PDB entry 4A3J | X-ray diffraction, 3.70 A resolution | chains A and F of the 15 polymer chains in the assembly

Chain A:
Name: DNA-directed RNA polymerase II subunit RPB1
From: Saccharomyces cerevisiae
Notes: EC 2.7.7.6
Reference sequence: P04050 (RPB1_YEAST); residues 1-1732 here = UniProt positions 1-1732
Sequence (1732 residues; row label = number of the first residue in the row):
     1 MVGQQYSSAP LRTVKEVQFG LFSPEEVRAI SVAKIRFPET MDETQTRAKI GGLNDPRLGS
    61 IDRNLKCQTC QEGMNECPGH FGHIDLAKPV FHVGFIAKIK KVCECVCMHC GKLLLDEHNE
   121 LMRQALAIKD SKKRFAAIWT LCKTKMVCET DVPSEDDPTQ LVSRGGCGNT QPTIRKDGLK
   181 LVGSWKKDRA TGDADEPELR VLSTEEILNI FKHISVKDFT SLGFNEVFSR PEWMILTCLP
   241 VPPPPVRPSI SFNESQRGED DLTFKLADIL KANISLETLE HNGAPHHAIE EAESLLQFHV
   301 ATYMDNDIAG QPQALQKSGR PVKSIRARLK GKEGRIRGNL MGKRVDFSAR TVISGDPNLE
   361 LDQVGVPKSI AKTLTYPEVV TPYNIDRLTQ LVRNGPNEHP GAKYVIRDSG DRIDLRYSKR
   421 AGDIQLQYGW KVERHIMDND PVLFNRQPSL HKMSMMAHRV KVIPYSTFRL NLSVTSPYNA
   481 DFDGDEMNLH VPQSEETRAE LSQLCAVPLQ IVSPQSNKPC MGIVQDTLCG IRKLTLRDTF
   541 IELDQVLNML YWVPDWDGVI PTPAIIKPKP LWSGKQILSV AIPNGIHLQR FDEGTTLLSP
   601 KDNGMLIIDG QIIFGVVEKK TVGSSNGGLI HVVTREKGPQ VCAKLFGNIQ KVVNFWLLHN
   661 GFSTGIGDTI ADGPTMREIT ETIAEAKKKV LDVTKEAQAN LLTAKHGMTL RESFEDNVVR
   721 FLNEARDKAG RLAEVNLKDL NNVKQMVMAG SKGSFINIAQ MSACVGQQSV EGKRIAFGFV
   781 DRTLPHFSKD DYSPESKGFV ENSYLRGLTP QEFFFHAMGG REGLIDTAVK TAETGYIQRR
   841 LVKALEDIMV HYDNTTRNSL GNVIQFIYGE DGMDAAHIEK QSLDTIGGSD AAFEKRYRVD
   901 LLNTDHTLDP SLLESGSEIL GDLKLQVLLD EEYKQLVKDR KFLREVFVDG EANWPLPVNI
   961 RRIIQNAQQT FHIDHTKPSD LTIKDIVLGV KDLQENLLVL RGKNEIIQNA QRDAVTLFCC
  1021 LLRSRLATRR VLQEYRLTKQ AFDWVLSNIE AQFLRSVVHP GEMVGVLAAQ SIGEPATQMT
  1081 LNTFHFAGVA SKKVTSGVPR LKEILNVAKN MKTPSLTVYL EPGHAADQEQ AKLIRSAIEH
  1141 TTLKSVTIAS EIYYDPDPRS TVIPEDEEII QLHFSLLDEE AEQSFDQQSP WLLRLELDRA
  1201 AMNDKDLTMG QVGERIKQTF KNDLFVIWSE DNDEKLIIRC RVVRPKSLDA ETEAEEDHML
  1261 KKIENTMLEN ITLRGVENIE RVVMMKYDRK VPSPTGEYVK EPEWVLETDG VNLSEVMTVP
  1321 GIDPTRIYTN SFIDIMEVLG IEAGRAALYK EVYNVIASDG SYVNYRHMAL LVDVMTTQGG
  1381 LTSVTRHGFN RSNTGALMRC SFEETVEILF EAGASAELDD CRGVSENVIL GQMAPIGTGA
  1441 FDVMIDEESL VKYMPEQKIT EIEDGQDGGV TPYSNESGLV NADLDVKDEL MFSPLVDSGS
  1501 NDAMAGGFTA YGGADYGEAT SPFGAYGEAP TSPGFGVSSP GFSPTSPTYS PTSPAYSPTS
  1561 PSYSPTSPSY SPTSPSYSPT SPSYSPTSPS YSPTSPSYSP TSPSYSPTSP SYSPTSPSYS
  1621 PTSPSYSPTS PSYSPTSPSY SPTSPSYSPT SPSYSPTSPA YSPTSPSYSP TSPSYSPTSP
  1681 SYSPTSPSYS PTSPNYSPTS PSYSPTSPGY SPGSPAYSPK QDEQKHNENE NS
Disordered / not traced: 1-2, 1084-1091, 1177-1186, 1244-1253, 1456-1732
Ion coordination: Zn2+ site 1: Cys67, Cys70, Cys77, His80; Zn2+ site 2: Cys107, Cys110, Cys148, Cys167; Mg2+: Asp481, Asp483, Asp485 (shared with 1 residue of chain P)
Residues lining bound ligands: phosphomethylphosphonic acid guanylate ester (G2P): Arg446, Pro448, Asn479, Asp481, Asp483, Lys752, Leu1081
Curated features (UniProtKB/Swiss-Prot):
  - region: Pro248 to Asp260 (Lid loop), Asn306 to Lys323 (Rudder loop), Pro810 to Glu822 (Bridging helix)
  - binding site (Zn(2+)): Cys67, Cys70, Cys77, His80, Cys107, Cys110, Cys148, Cys167
  - binding site (Mg(2+)): Asp481, Asp483, Asp485
  - modified residue: Thr1471 (Phosphothreonine)
  - cross-link (Glycyl lysine isopeptide (Lys-Gly)): Lys695 (interchain with G-Cter in ubiquitin), Lys1246 (interchain with G-Cter in ubiquitin), Lys1350 (interchain with G-Cter in ubiquitin)
  - natural variant: Ser1653 to Pro1659 (deletion: In strain: A364A)
  - mutagenesis: Lys1246 (K1246R: Impairs ubiquitination during transcription stress)
Reported in the primary citation:
  - mutagenesis - Q1078N, Q1078S: abolished growth (citing earlier work)

Chain F:
Name: DNA-directed RNA polymerases I, II, and III subunit rpabc 2
From: Saccharomyces cerevisiae
Reference sequence: P20435 (RPAB2_YEAST); residues 1-155 here = UniProt positions 1-155
Sequence (155 residues; each row starts with the number of its first residue):
     1 MSDYEEAFND GNENFEDFDV EHFSDEETYE EKPQFKDGET TDANGKTIVT GGNGPEDFQQ
    61 HEQIRRKTLK EKAIPKDQRA TTPYMTKYER ARILGTRALQ ISMNAPVFVD LEGETDPLRI
   121 AMKELAEKKI PLVIRRYLPD GSFEDWSVEE LIVDL
Disordered / not traced: 1-71
Curated features (UniProtKB/Swiss-Prot):
  - region: Leu111 to Leu132 (Leucine-zipper)
  - modified residue: Ser24 (Phosphoserine)

How chain A and chain F interact:
Residue-residue contacts (84):
  Val379(A) - Ser102(F)
  Val380(A) - Asn104(F)
  Thr381(A) - Ser102(F)
  Thr381(A) - Asn104(F)  hydrogen bond
  Pro382(A) - Asn104(F)
  Tyr383(A) - Val107(F)
  Tyr383(A) - Leu111(F)
  Tyr383(A) - Thr115(F)
  Tyr383(A) - Ile120(F)  hydrophobic
  Tyr428(A) - Asn104(F)
  Gly429(A) - Asn104(F)
  Ser494(A) - Leu99(F)
  Glu495(A) - Ala98(F)
  Glu495(A) - Leu99(F)
  Glu495(A) - Pro117(F)
  Glu495(A) - Leu118(F)
  Glu496(A) - Gly95(F)
  Ala499(A) - Ala91(F)
  Ala499(A) - Gly95(F)
  Gln503(A) - Arg90(F)  hydrogen bond
  Gln503(A) - Ala91(F)
  Gln503(A) - Leu94(F)
  Leu504(A) - Lys87(F)
  Leu504(A) - Tyr88(F)  hydrophobic
  Leu504(A) - Ala91(F)  hydrophobic
  His851(A) - Pro139(F)
  Tyr852(A) - Thr81(F)
  Tyr852(A) - Thr86(F)
  Tyr852(A) - Glu89(F)  hydrogen bond
  Tyr852(A) - Arg136(F)
  Tyr852(A) - Tyr137(F)
  Asp853(A) - Pro139(F)
  Arg857(A) - Pro139(F)
  Asp874(A) - Lys87(F)  salt bridge
  Arg1001(A) - Ala80(F)
  Arg1001(A) - Thr81(F)
  Arg1001(A) - Thr82(F)
  Arg1001(A) - Pro83(F)
  Ala1051(A) - Asp154(F)
  Leu1054(A) - Tyr84(F)
  Arg1055(A) - Asp154(F)  salt bridge
  His1059(A) - Thr86(F)
  His1059(A) - Lys87(F)  hydrogen bond (side chain-backbone)
  His1059(A) - Tyr88(F)
  His1059(A) - Leu155(F)
  Pro1060(A) - Thr86(F)
  Pro1060(A) - Tyr88(F)
  Gly1061(A) - Tyr88(F)
  Glu1062(A) - Lys87(F)  salt bridge
  Glu1062(A) - Tyr88(F)  hydrogen bond
  Gly1437(A) - Tyr88(F)
  Thr1438(A) - Tyr88(F)
  Thr1438(A) - Arg92(F)  hydrogen bond (backbone-side chain)
  Phe1441(A) - Tyr88(F)
  Phe1441(A) - Glu89(F)
  Phe1441(A) - Arg92(F)  hydrogen bond (backbone-side chain)
  Phe1441(A) - Ile134(F)  hydrophobic
  Phe1441(A) - Arg135(F)
  Asp1442(A) - Val133(F)
  Asp1442(A) - Ile134(F)
  Asp1442(A) - Arg135(F)  hydrogen bond (backbone-backbone)
  Asp1442(A) - Tyr137(F)  hydrogen bond
  Val1443(A) - Arg92(F)
  Val1443(A) - Leu132(F)  hydrophobic
  Val1443(A) - Val133(F)
  Met1444(A) - Pro131(F)
  Met1444(A) - Leu132(F)
  Met1444(A) - Val133(F)  hydrogen bond (backbone-backbone)
  Met1444(A) - Arg135(F)
  Met1444(A) - Asp145(F)
  Ile1445(A) - Pro131(F)
  Ile1445(A) - Leu132(F)  hydrophobic
  Asp1446(A) - Pro131(F)  hydrogen bond (backbone-backbone)
  Asp1446(A) - Val133(F)
  Ser1449(A) - Pro131(F)
  Leu1450(A) - Phe108(F)  hydrophobic
  Leu1450(A) - Pro131(F)  hydrophobic
  Lys1452(A) - Glu149(F)  salt bridge
  Tyr1453(A) - Phe108(F)
  Tyr1453(A) - Lys128(F)  hydrogen bond (side chain-backbone)
  Tyr1453(A) - Lys129(F)
  Tyr1453(A) - Ile130(F)  hydrogen bond (side chain-backbone)
  Tyr1453(A) - Pro131(F)
  Tyr1453(A) - Glu149(F)  hydrogen bond
Also at the interface, not in a pair above, chain A (44 interface residues in all): Ser502, Gly1002, Met1063, Met1433, Gly1439, Ala1440
Also at the interface, not in a pair above, chain F (45 interface residues in all): Met85, Thr96, Ile101, Asp116, Leu138

In short:
Chain A and chain F form an interface of 44 and 45 residues respectively; the contacts include 14 hydrogen
bonds and 4 salt bridges. Polar pairs include Asp874(A)-Lys87(F), Arg1055(A)-Asp154(F) and
Glu1062(A)-Lys87(F). Bound to chain A: phosphomethylphosphonic acid guanylate ester. From the paper: Q1078N
and Q1078S of chain A abolish growth.
Chain A is DNA-directed RNA polymerase II subunit RPB1 and chain F is DNA-directed RNA polymerases I, II, and
III subunit rpabc 2, both from Saccharomyces cerevisiae; the structure, RNA Polymerase II initial transcribing
complex with a 2nt DNA-RNA hybrid and soaked with GMPCPP, was determined by X-ray diffraction together with
4A3B, 4A3C, 4A3D, 4A3E, 4A3F, 4A3G and 4 further entries from the same study.
